Entry 8FED (electron microscopy, 2.76 A resolution); this record covers chains B and C of the 11 polymer chains in the assembly.

# Chain B
Protein: Virulence factor Mce family protein
Source organism: Mycolicibacterium smegmatis MC2 155
UniProtKB: A0QNR3 (A0QNR3_MYCS2); residue numbers follow UniProt; this construct covers 1-343
Amino-acid sequence (343 residues; row label = number of the first residue in the row):
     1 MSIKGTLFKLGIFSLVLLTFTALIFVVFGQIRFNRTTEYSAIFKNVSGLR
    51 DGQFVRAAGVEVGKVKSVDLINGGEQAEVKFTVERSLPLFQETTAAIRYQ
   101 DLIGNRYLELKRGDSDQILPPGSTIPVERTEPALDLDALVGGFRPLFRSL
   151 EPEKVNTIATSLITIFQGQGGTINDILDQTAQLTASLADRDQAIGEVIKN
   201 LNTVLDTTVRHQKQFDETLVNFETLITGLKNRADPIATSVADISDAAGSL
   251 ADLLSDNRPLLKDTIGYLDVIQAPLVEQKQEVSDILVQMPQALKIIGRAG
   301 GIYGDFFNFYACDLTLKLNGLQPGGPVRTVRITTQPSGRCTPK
Not modelled in the structure: 1-2, 320-326
Disulfide bonds: C312-C340

# Chain C
Protein: MCE-family protein MCE1c
Source organism: Mycolicibacterium smegmatis MC2 155
UniProtKB: I7G2J2 (I7G2J2_MYCS2); residue numbers follow UniProt; this construct covers 1-524
Amino-acid sequence (524 residues; each row starts with the number of its first residue):
     1 MRTLQGSDRFRKGLMGVIVVALIIGVGSTLTSVPMLFAVPTYYGQFADTG
    51 GLNIGDKVRIAGMDVGNVKSMEIDGDKVVIGYTLGGRTIGTESRAAIRTD
   101 TILGRKNIEIEPRGSETLKPRGVLPVGQTSAPYQIYDAFLDVTRNAAGWD
   151 TQAVRQSLNVLSETVDQTSPHLSAALDGVARFSETIGKRDEDVKKLLASA
   201 NKVATVLGDRSTQVNQLLVNAQTLLAAVNERGRSVSLLLERVSSVSRQVE
   251 GFVDENPNLNHVLEQLRTVSDVLNERKQDLADILTVAGKFITSLAEALAS
   301 GPYFKVMLVNLIPPTILQPFVDAAFKKRGIDPEEFWRNAGLPAFRFPDPN
   351 GERHENGAPPAAPTPLEGTPEHPGPAVPPGSPCSYTPPADGIPSPGNPLP
   401 CAHLSQGPYGPVPGGYPPPNVATSAPNPDGIAHSPGVPSAAIPGQMPPEQ
   451 PGAPVEIAPGPPGARTVPVSPIPGAPDFTPGIAPPPPAITGPPPPPGPGP
   501 QLAPVGEAPLPGNPPFLPPGSQSR
Not modelled in the structure: 311-524

# Chain B / chain C interface
Pairs across the interface (187):
  K44(B) - A61(C)
  N45(B) - A61(C)
  N45(B) - G62(C)  hydrogen bond (side chain-backbone)
  N45(B) - E109(C)
  V46(B) - A61(C)  hydrogen bond (backbone-backbone)
  V46(B) - G62(C)
  V46(B) - M63(C)
  S47(B) - G62(C)
  G48(B) - R59(C)
  G48(B) - G62(C)  hydrogen bond (backbone-backbone)
  V68(B) - M63(C)
  L70(B) - I60(C)
  L70(B) - A61(C)  hydrophobic
  L70(B) - M63(C)  hydrophobic
  L70(B) - R87(C)
  G73(B) - P112(C)
  G74(B) - I60(C)
  G74(B) - A61(C)
  E75(B) - P112(C)
  L102(B) - T101(C)
  L102(B) - I102(C)  hydrophobic
  I103(B) - T101(C)
  I103(B) - L103(C)  hydrophobic
  R106(B) - D100(C)  salt bridge
  D135(B) - R98(C)  salt bridge
  L136(B) - T101(C)
  L136(B) - I102(C)
  D137(B) - R98(C)
  D137(B) - T99(C)
  D137(B) - P132(C)
  V140(B) - Y133(C)
  R144(B) - Y133(C)
  F147(B) - A138(C)
  F147(B) - V142(C)  hydrophobic
  F147(B) - N145(C)  hydrogen bond (backbone-side chain)
  L150(B) - N145(C)
  L150(B) - W149(C)  hydrogen bond (backbone-side chain)
  P152(B) - N145(C)
  P152(B) - G148(C)
  P152(B) - W149(C)
  V155(B) - W149(C)
  V155(B) - V154(C)  hydrophobic
  N156(B) - G148(C)  hydrogen bond (side chain-backbone)
  N156(B) - W149(C)
  N156(B) - D150(C)  hydrogen bond (side chain-backbone)
  A159(B) - A153(C)
  A159(B) - S157(C)  hydrogen bond (backbone-side chain)
  L162(B) - L161(C)  hydrophobic
  I163(B) - A153(C)
  I163(B) - Q156(C)
  I163(B) - S157(C)
  F166(B) - V160(C)
  F166(B) - T164(C)
  Q167(B) - V160(C)
  G170(B) - Q167(C)
  G170(B) - T168(C)
  I173(B) - T168(C)
  N174(B) - Q167(C)  hydrogen bond (side chain-backbone)
  N174(B) - T168(C)
  N174(B) - H171(C)  hydrogen bond
  L177(B) - T168(C)
  L177(B) - H171(C)
  L177(B) - A175(C)
  D178(B) - H171(C)
  A181(B) - A174(C)
  A181(B) - A175(C)
  T184(B) - G178(C)
  T184(B) - V179(C)
  L187(B) - F182(C)  hydrophobic
  A188(B) - R181(C)
  D189(B) - R181(C)  salt bridge
  D191(B) - T185(C)
  D191(B) - K188(C)  salt bridge
  D191(B) - R189(C)  salt bridge
  I194(B) - T185(C)
  G195(B) - R189(C)
  I198(B) - D192(C)
  I198(B) - V193(C)  hydrophobic
  L201(B) - L196(C)  hydrophobic
  N202(B) - D192(C)  hydrogen bond (side chain-backbone)
  N202(B) - K195(C)
  N202(B) - L196(C)
  N202(B) - S199(C)
  L205(B) - L196(C)  hydrophobic
  L205(B) - S199(C)
  L205(B) - A200(C)
  L205(B) - V203(C)  hydrophobic
  V209(B) - S199(C)
  V209(B) - K202(C)
  Q212(B) - K202(C)
  Q212(B) - V206(C)
  F215(B) - V206(C)  hydrophobic
  D216(B) - V206(C)
  D216(B) - R210(C)  salt bridge
  L219(B) - V214(C)  hydrophobic
  L219(B) - L217(C)
  V220(B) - R210(C)
  F222(B) - L217(C)  hydrophobic
  E223(B) - Q213(C)
  E223(B) - Q216(C)
  E223(B) - L217(C)
  I226(B) - L217(C)
  I226(B) - N220(C)
  I226(B) - A221(C)
  T227(B) - N220(C)  hydrogen bond
  L229(B) - L224(C)  hydrophobic
  K230(B) - N220(C)
  K230(B) - T223(C)
  A233(B) - L224(C)  hydrophobic
  A233(B) - A227(C)  hydrophobic
  A237(B) - A227(C)
  A237(B) - V228(C)  hydrophobic
  V240(B) - V235(C)  hydrophobic
  A241(B) - R231(C)
  A241(B) - S234(C)
  S244(B) - S234(C)  hydrogen bond (side chain-backbone)
  S244(B) - L237(C)
  S244(B) - L238(C)  hydrogen bond (side chain-backbone)
  S244(B) - R241(C)
  D245(B) - R231(C)  salt bridge
  D245(B) - S234(C)
  D245(B) - R241(C)  salt bridge
  A247(B) - R241(C)
  A247(B) - V245(C)
  G248(B) - R241(C)
  L250(B) - V245(C)  hydrophobic
  A251(B) - S244(C)
  A251(B) - V245(C)
  A251(B) - Q248(C)
  L254(B) - Q248(C)
  L254(B) - V249(C)  hydrophobic
  S255(B) - Q248(C)
  R258(B) - Q248(C)  hydrogen bond
  R258(B) - G251(C)
  R258(B) - F252(C)
  R258(B) - E255(C)
  L261(B) - F252(C)  hydrophobic
  K262(B) - N256(C)
  I265(B) - N258(C)
  I265(B) - L259(C)  hydrophobic
  I265(B) - V262(C)  hydrophobic
  D269(B) - V262(C)
  D269(B) - Q265(C)  hydrogen bond
  Q272(B) - V262(C)
  Q272(B) - Q265(C)  hydrogen bond
  V276(B) - Q265(C)
  V276(B) - T268(C)
  V276(B) - V269(C)  hydrophobic
  K279(B) - V272(C)
  S283(B) - V272(C)
  S283(B) - R276(C)
  L286(B) - D279(C)
  L286(B) - L280(C)  hydrophobic
  V287(B) - R276(C)
  V287(B) - D279(C)
  M289(B) - I283(C)  hydrophobic
  P290(B) - D279(C)
  P290(B) - I283(C)  hydrophobic
  L293(B) - I283(C)  hydrophobic
  L293(B) - V286(C)  hydrophobic
  L293(B) - A287(C)  hydrophobic
  K294(B) - V286(C)
  I296(B) - F290(C)  hydrophobic
  I296(B) - L294(C)
  G297(B) - F290(C)
  G300(B) - L294(C)
  G301(B) - S293(C)  hydrogen bond (backbone-side chain)
  D305(B) - E296(C)
  D305(B) - A297(C)  hydrogen bond (side chain-backbone)
  D305(B) - S300(C)  hydrogen bond
  D305(B) - K305(C)
  F306(B) - A297(C)  hydrophobic
  F306(B) - K305(C)
  F306(B) - M307(C)  hydrophobic
  F307(B) - A297(C)  hydrophobic
  F307(B) - F304(C)  hydrophobic
  F307(B) - K305(C)  hydrogen bond (backbone-backbone)
  F307(B) - V306(C)
  F307(B) - M307(C)  hydrogen bond (backbone-backbone)
  N308(B) - M307(C)
  F309(B) - V306(C)  hydrophobic
  F309(B) - M307(C)  hydrogen bond (backbone-backbone)
  F309(B) - L308(C)
  F309(B) - V309(C)  hydrogen bond (backbone-backbone)
  Y310(B) - N310(C)
  A311(B) - N310(C)  hydrogen bond (backbone-side chain)
  C312(B) - N310(C)
Also at the interface, not in a pair above, chain B (117 interface residues in all): L49, R50, D69, Q76, A77, G104, G141, E151, T160, T180, A185, D206, T208, D242, I243, G266, L268, A273, L275, I302, L314
Also at the interface, not in a pair above, chain C (114 interface residues in all): D64, R113, Q134, I135, D141, E163, L172, L207, V242, H261, L266, D282, L298

# In short
The interface between chain B and chain C involves 117 residues on one side and 114 on the other, with 25
hydrogen bonds and 8 salt bridges. Polar contacts include R106(B)-D100(C), D135(B)-R98(C) and D189(B)-R181(C).
Here chain B is Virulence factor Mce family protein and chain C is MCE-family protein MCE1c, both from
Mycolicibacterium smegmatis MC2 155. Entry 8FED (Structure of Mce1-LucB complex from Mycobacterium smegmatis
(Map1)) was determined by electron microscopy (same publication as 8FEE and 8FEF).
